Entry 2B63 (X-ray diffraction, 3.80 A resolution); this record covers chains A and H of the 13 polymer chains in the assembly.

Chain A:
Name: DNA-directed RNA polymerase II largest subunit
From: Saccharomyces cerevisiae
Notes: EC 2.7.7.6
UniProtKB: P04050 (RPB1_YEAST); residue numbers follow UniProt; this construct covers 1-1733
Sequence (1733 residues; numbered 1 to 1733; the number before each row is that of its first residue):
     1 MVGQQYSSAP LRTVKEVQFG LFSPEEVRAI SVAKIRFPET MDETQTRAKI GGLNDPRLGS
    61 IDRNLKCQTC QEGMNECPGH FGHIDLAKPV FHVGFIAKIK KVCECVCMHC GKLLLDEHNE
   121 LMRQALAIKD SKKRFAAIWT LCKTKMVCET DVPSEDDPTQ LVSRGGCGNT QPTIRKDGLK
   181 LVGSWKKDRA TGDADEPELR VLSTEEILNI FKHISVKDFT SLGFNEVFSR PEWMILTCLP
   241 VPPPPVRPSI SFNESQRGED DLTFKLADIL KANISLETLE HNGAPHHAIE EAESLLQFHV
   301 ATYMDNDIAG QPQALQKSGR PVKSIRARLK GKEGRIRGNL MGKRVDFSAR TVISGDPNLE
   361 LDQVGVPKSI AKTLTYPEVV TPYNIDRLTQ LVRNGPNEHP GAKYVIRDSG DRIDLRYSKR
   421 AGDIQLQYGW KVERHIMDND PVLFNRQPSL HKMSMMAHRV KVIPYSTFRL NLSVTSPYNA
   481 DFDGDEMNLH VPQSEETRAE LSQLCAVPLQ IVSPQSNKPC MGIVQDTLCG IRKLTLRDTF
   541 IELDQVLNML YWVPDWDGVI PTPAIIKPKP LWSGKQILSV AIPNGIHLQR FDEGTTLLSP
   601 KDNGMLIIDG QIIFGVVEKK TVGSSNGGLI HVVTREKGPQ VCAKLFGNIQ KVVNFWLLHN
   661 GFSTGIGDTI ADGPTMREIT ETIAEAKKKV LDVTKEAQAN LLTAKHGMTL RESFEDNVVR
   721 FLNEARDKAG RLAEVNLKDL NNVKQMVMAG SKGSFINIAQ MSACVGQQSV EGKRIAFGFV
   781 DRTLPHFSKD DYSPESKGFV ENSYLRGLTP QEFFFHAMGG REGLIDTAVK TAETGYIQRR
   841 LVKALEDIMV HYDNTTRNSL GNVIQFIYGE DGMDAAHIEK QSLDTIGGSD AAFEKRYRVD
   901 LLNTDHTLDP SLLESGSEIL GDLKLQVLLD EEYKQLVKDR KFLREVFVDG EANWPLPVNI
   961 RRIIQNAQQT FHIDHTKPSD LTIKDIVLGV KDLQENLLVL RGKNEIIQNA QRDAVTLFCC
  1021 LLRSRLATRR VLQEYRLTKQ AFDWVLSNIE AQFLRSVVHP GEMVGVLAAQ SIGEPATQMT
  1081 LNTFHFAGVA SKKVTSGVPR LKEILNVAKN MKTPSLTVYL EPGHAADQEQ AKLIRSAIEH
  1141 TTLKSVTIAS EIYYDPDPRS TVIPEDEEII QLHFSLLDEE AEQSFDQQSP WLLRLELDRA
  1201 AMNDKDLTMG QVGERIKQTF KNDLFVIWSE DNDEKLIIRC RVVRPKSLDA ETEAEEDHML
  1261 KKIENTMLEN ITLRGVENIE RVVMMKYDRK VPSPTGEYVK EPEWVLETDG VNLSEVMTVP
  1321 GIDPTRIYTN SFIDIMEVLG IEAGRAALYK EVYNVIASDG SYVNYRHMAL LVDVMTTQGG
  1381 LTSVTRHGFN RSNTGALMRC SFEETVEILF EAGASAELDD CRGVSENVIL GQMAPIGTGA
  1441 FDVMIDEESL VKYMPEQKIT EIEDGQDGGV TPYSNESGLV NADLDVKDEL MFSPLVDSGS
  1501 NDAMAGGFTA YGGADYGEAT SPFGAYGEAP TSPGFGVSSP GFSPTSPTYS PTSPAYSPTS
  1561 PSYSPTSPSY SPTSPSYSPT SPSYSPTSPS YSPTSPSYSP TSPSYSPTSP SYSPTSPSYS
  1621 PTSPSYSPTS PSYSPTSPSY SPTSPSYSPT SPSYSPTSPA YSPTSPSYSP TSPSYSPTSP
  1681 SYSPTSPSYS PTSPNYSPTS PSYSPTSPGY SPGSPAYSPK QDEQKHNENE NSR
Not modelled in the structure: 1, 187-194, 1082-1091, 1177-1186, 1244-1253, 1456-1733
Ion coordination: Zn2+ site 1: C67, C70, C77, H80; Zn2+ site 2: C110, C167; Mg2+: D481, D483, D485
UniProt features mapped onto this chain:
  - region: P248 to D260 (Lid loop), N306 to K323 (Rudder loop), P810 to E822 (Bridging helix)
  - binding site (Zn(2+)): C67, C70, C77, H80, C107, C110, C148, C167
  - binding site (Mg(2+)): D481, D483, D485
  - modified residue: T1471 (Phosphothreonine)
  - cross-link (Glycyl lysine isopeptide (Lys-Gly)): K695 (interchain with G-Cter in ubiquitin), K1246 (interchain with G-Cter in ubiquitin), K1350 (interchain with G-Cter in ubiquitin)
  - natural variant: S1653 to P1659 (deletion: In strain: A364A)
  - mutagenesis: K1246 (K1246R: Impairs ubiquitination during transcription stress)
Reported in the primary citation:
  - binding site for the 31-nt RNA strand: E259, D261, S318, G319, R320, P321, K323, K330, K332, R337, R1386, E1403

Chain H:
Name: DNA-directed RNA polymerases I, II, and III 14.5 kDa polypeptide
From: Saccharomyces cerevisiae
Notes: EC 2.7.7.6
UniProtKB: P20436 (RPB8_YEAST); numbering as in UniProt (aligned over 1-146)
Sequence (146 residues; numbered 1 to 146; the number before each row is that of its first residue):
     1 MSNTLFDDIF QVSEVDPGRY NKVCRIEAAS TTQDQCKLTL DINVELFPVA AQDSLTVTIA
    61 SSLNLEDTPA NDSSATRSWR PPQAGDRSLA DDYDYVMYGT AYKFEEVSKD LIAVYYSFGG
   121 LLMRLEGNYR NLNNLKQENA YLLIRR
Not modelled in the structure: 1, 64-75
UniProt features mapped onto this chain:
  - region: D16 to T39 (Non-specific ssDNA binding)
  - modified residue: S2 (N-acetylserine), T68 (Phosphothreonine)

How chain A and chain H interact:
Pairs across the interface - 46 pairs, chain A then chain H:
  R537(A) - Y20(H)
  R537(A) - R25(H)
  R537(A) - D41(H)  salt bridge
  R537(A) - G120(H)  hydrogen bond (side chain-backbone)
  R537(A) - L122(H)
  D538(A) - K22(H)  hydrogen bond (side chain-backbone)
  F540(A) - N43(H)
  I560(A) - S78(H)
  I560(A) - W79(H)
  T562(A) - W79(H)
  T562(A) - Y98(H)
  P563(A) - W79(H)
  P563(A) - Y98(H)
  A564(A) - M97(H)
  A564(A) - Y98(H)  hydrogen bond (backbone-backbone)
  A564(A) - F118(H)
  I565(A) - N43(H)
  I565(A) - Y95(H)
  I565(A) - V96(H)
  I566(A) - V96(H)  hydrogen bond (backbone-backbone)
  K567(A) - N43(H)
  K567(A) - L46(H)  hydrogen bond (side chain-backbone)
  K567(A) - F47(H)
  K567(A) - D94(H)
  K567(A) - Y95(H)
  K567(A) - V96(H)  hydrogen bond (backbone-backbone)
  P568(A) - D94(H)
  P570(A) - W79(H)  hydrophobic
  L571(A) - L46(H)  hydrophobic
  W572(A) - W79(H)  hydrophobic
  S573(A) - G119(H)  hydrogen bond (side chain-backbone)
  K575(A) - G120(H)
  L597(A) - Y102(H)  hydrogen bond (backbone-side chain)
  L597(A) - K103(H)
  L597(A) - Y115(H)
  L598(A) - R25(H)  hydrogen bond (backbone-side chain)
  L598(A) - L122(H)  hydrophobic
  L598(A) - R124(H)
  S599(A) - R25(H)
  P600(A) - R25(H)
  D602(A) - Y20(H)
  I613(A) - S117(H)  hydrogen bond (backbone-side chain)
  F614(A) - L122(H)  hydrophobic
  D739(A) - R19(H)
  D974(A) - K136(H)
  T976(A) - K136(H)
Other interface residues (no listed pair), chain A (30 interface residues in all): L543, V559, Q576, I608
Other interface residues (no listed pair), chain H (29 interface residues in all): N21, V23, R77, L121

Summary:
Chain A and chain H form an interface of 30 and 29 residues respectively, with 10 hydrogen bonds and 1 salt
bridge. Polar pairs include R537(A)-D41(H), R537(A)-G120(H) and D538(A)-K22(H). From the paper: a binding site
for the 31-nt RNA strand at E259(A), D261(A) and S318(A) among others.
Here chain A is DNA-directed RNA polymerase II largest subunit and chain H is DNA-directed RNA polymerases I,
II, and III 14.5 kDa polypeptide, both from Saccharomyces cerevisiae. Entry 2B63 (Complete RNA Polymerase
II-RNA inhibitor complex) was determined by X-ray diffraction.
